Entry 6VOF (electron microscopy, 4.51 A resolution (low resolution: residue-level contacts below are approximate; hydrogen-bond / salt-bridge calls are withheld)); this record covers chains g and e of the 26 polymer chains in the assembly.

== Chain g ==
Name: ATP synthase gamma chain, chloroplastic
Source organism: Spinacia oleracea
UniProtKB: P05435 (ATPG_SPIOL); residue numbers follow UniProt; this construct covers 1-364
Amino-acid sequence (364 residues; numbered 1 to 364; the number before each row is that of its first residue):
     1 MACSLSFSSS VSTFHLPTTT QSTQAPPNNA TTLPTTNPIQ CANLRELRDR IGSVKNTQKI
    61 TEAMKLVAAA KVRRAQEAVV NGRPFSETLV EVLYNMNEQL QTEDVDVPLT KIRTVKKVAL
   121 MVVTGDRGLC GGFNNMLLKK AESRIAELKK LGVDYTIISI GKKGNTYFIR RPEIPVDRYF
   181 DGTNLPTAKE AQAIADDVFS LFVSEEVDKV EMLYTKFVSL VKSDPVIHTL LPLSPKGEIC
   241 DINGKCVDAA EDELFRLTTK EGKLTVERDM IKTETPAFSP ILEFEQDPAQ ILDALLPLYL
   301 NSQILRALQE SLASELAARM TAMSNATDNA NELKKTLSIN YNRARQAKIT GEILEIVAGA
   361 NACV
Disordered / not traced: 1-42, 364
Curated features (UniProtKB/Swiss-Prot):
  - active site: Cys-130
Cystine bridges: Cys-240/Cys-246

== Chain e ==
Name: ATP synthase epsilon chain, chloroplastic
Source organism: Spinacia oleracea
UniProtKB: P00833 (ATPE_SPIOL); residues 1-134 here = UniProt positions 1-134
Amino-acid sequence (134 residues; numbered 1 to 134; the number before each row is that of its first residue):
     1 MTLNLCVLTP NRSIWNSEVK EIILSTNSGQ IGVLPNHAPT ATAVDIGILR IRLNDQWLTL
    61 ALMGGFARIG NNEITILVND AERGSDIDPQ EAQQTLEIAE ANLRKAEGKR QKIEANLALR
   121 RARTRVEASN TISS
Disordered / not traced: 1, 132-134

== Chain g / chain e interface ==
Contacting residue pairs (57; chain g residue first):
  Ala-78(g) / Asn-11(e)
  Asn-81(g) / Asn-11(e)
  Asn-81(g) / Arg-12(e)
  Gly-82(g) / Pro-10(e)
  Gly-82(g) / Asn-11(e)
  Phe-85(g) / Leu-8(e)
  Phe-85(g) / Thr-9(e)
  Phe-85(g) / Pro-10(e)
  Phe-85(g) / Leu-77(e)
  Phe-85(g) / Val-78(e)
  Thr-88(g) / Arg-68(e)
  Thr-88(g) / Leu-77(e)
  Leu-89(g) / Leu-77(e)
  Glu-91(g) / Arg-68(e)
  Val-92(g) / Arg-68(e)
  Thr-187(g) / Asn-11(e)
  Ala-188(g) / Pro-10(e)
  Ala-188(g) / Asn-11(e)
  Lys-189(g) / Asp-80(e)
  Gln-192(g) / Asn-79(e)
  Gln-192(g) / Asp-80(e)
  Gln-192(g) / Arg-121(e)
  Asp-196(g) / Leu-117(e)
  Asp-196(g) / Arg-121(e)
  Asp-197(g) / Glu-114(e)
  Phe-199(g) / Leu-117(e)
  Ser-200(g) / Arg-110(e)
  Ser-200(g) / Ile-113(e)
  Ser-200(g) / Glu-114(e)
  Leu-201(g) / Gln-111(e)
  Val-203(g) / Ile-113(e)
  Ser-204(g) / Lys-109(e)
  Ser-204(g) / Arg-110(e)
  Phe-278(g) / Arg-68(e)
  Ile-281(g) / Pro-39(e)
  Leu-282(g) / Pro-39(e)
  Leu-282(g) / Ala-41(e)
  Glu-283(g) / Pro-39(e)
  Glu-283(g) / Thr-40(e)
  Glu-283(g) / Ala-41(e)
  Phe-284(g) / Ala-41(e)
  Glu-285(g) / Ile-31(e)
  Glu-285(g) / Ala-41(e)
  Gln-286(g) / Thr-26(e)
  Gln-286(g) / Asn-27(e)
  Gln-286(g) / Ser-28(e)
  Gln-286(g) / Thr-42(e)
  Gln-286(g) / Ala-43(e)
  Ile-291(g) / Ala-41(e)
  Ile-291(g) / Thr-42(e)
  Ile-291(g) / Ala-43(e)
  Leu-295(g) / Phe-66(e)
  Leu-298(g) / Leu-77(e)
  Leu-298(g) / Val-78(e)
  Leu-298(g) / Asn-79(e)
  Asn-301(g) / Asn-79(e)
  Leu-305(g) / Pro-10(e)
Other interface residues (no listed pair), chain g (35 interface residues in all): Glu-206, Ser-279, Ala-294, Pro-297
Other interface residues (no listed pair), chain e (30 interface residues in all): Ser-13, Gly-65, Glu-82

== Summary ==
35 residues of chain g face 30 of chain e across their interface. UniProt lists active-site residue Cys-130(g)
on chain g.
Chain g is ATP synthase gamma chain, chloroplastic and chain e is ATP synthase epsilon chain, chloroplastic,
both from Spinacia oleracea; the structure, Chloroplast ATP synthase (O2, CF1FO), was determined by electron
microscopy, deposited together with 6VM1, 6VM4, 6VMB, 6VMD, 6VMG, 6VOG and 8 further entries.
